Entry 2FXI (X-ray diffraction, 1.80 A resolution); this record covers chain A.

[Chain A]
Protein: Protein arsC
Source organism: Staphylococcus aureus
Notes: EC 1.20.4.-, 3.1.3.48
UniProt: P0A006 (ARSC_STAAU); residues 1-131 here = UniProt positions 1-131
Chain sequence (131 residues; each row starts with the number of its first residue):
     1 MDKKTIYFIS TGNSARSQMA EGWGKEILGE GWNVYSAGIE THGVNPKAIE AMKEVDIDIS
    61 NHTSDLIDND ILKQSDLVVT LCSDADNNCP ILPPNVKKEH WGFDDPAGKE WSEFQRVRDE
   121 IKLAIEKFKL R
Construct notes: engineered mutation Ser-10 (Cys in P0A006), Ala-15 (Cys in P0A006)
Ion coordination: K+: Asn-13, Glu-21, Ser-36, Thr-63, Asp-65
Curated features (UniProtKB/Swiss-Prot):
  - active site (Nucleophile): Cys-82, Cys-89
  - binding site (K(+)): Asn-13, Ser-36, Thr-63, Asp-65
  - natural variant: Asp-2 (D2T: In strain: SW18, SW4 and 2 more), Gly-24 to Asn-33 (sequence variant, change not given here; In strain: SW18), Gly-24 to Gly-31 (sequence variant, change not given here; In strain: SW24 and SW1; sequence variant, change not given here; In strain: SW4), Asp-56 (D56G: In strain: SW18, SW4 and 2 more), Asp-65 (D65N: In strain: SW24 and SW1), Asp-70 to Asp-76 (sequence variant, change not given here; In strain: SW18, SW4 and 2 more), Asn-87 (N87V: In strain: SW18, SW4 and 2 more), Ile-91 (I91S: In strain: SW4, SW24 and 1 more; I91T: In strain: SW18), Pro-94 (P94T: In strain: SW18, SW4 and 2 more), Glu-110 (E110P: In strain: SW18, SW4 and 2 more), Leu-123 (L123I: In strain: SW4, SW24 and 1 more; L123V: In strain: SW18), Lys-127 (K127N: In strain: SW18, SW4 and 2 more), 1 further natural variant entry in UniProt
  - mutagenesis: Asn-13 (N13A: Loss of K(+) stabilization over Na(+)), Arg-16 (R16K: Loss of activity), Ser-17 (S17A: 5-fold decrease in catalytic efficiency), Glu-21 (E21A: Decreases the thermal stabilization effect of K(+)), Ser-36 (S36A: Strong impact on thermal stabilization), His-62 (H62Q: Uncouples the sulfate effect from the potassium effect on the kinetics), Asp-65 (D65A: Loss of K(+) stabilization over Na(+)), Cys-82 (C82S: Loss of activity), Cys-89 (C89A: Loss of activity; C89L: Leads to a reductase locked in the C-10/C-82 intermediate form. Decrease in affinity for pNPP), Asp-105 (D105A: 4-fold decrease in catalytic efficiency)

[Summary]
Asn-13, Glu-21, Ser-36, Thr-63 and Asp-65 coordinate K+. From UniProt: active-site residues Cys-82 and Cys-89,
4 K+-binding residues and 10 mutagenesis sites.
Chain A is Protein arsC (Staphylococcus aureus); the structure, Arsenate reductase (ArsC from pI258) C10S/C15A
double mutant with sulfate in its active site, was determined by X-ray diffraction together with 2CD7 from the
same study.
